PDB entry 6L2N | X-ray diffraction, 2.45 A resolution | chains A and B of the 3 polymer chains in the assembly

Chain A (and B):
Protein: RE_R_Pab1 domain-containing protein
Organism: Pyrococcus abyssi (strain GE5 / Orsay)
Notes: chain B of this document is another copy of the same molecule, construct and numbering; everything in this record applies to it too
Reference sequence: Q9V2B6 (Q9V2B6_PYRAB); residues 8-226 here = UniProt positions 8-226
Chain sequence (220 residues; numbered 7 to 226; the number before each row is that of its first residue):
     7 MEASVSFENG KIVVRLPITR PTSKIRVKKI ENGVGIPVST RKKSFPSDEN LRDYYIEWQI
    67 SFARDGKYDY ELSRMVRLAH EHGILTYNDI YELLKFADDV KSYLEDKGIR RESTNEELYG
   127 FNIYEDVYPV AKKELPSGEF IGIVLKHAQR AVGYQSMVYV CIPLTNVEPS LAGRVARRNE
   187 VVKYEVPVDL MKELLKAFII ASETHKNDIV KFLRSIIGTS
Not modelled in the structure: 224-226 (chain B: 7, 13-17, 224-226)
Sequence notes: initiating methionine (7); engineered mutation Phe68 (Tyr in Q9V2B6), Ala154 (Lys in Q9V2B6)
From the paper describing this entry:
  - mutagenesis - Y68F, K154A: decreased catalytic activity (citing earlier work)
  - mutagenesis - P27G/Y68F, P27G/T28G/K154A, Y68F/K154A: decreased catalytic activity
  - binding site for the 23-nt DNA strand: Pro27, Thr28
  - mutagenesis - P27G/T28G/Y68F: abolished catalytic activity
  - mutagenesis - P27G/T28G/Y68F: decreased binding to sequence-specific dsDNA
  - catalytic residues: Asp214 (citing earlier work)
  - mutagenesis - P27G/T28G/K154A: decreased binding to the sequence-specific probe
  - mutagenesis - P27G/T28G/K154A: decreased binding to the nonspecific probe

How chain A and chain B interact:
Pairs across the interface (79):
  Val40(A) with His153(B)
  Ile42(A) with Ala157(B), hydrophobic; Val158(B), hydrophobic
  Pro43(A) with Gln155(B)
  Phe102(A) with Tyr125(B), hydrophobic
  Asp105(A) with Tyr125(B), hydrogen bond (backbone-side chain)
  Val106(A) with Tyr125(B)
  Lys107(A) with Tyr125(B), hydrogen bond (backbone-side chain)
  Ser108(A) with Leu124(B); Tyr125(B)
  Tyr109(A) with Leu124(B)
  Leu110(A) with Leu124(B); Ile129(B), hydrophobic
  Lys113(A) with Glu122(B), salt bridge; Ile129(B)
  Arg116(A) with Glu131(B), salt bridge
  Arg117(A) with Val136(B)
  Glu122(A) with Lys113(B)
  Leu124(A) with Tyr109(B); Leu110(B); Ile206(B)
  Tyr125(A) with Phe102(B), hydrophobic; Asp105(B); Val106(B); Lys107(B), hydrogen bond (side chain-backbone); Ser108(B), hydrogen bond (side chain-backbone)
  Gly126(A) with Lys139(B)
  Phe127(A) with Lys138(B); Lys139(B); Glu199(B); Ala203(B); Ile206(B), hydrophobic
  Asn128(A) with Val136(B); Ala137(B); Lys138(B), hydrogen bond (backbone-backbone)
  Ile129(A) with Leu110(B), hydrophobic; Val136(B); Ala137(B), hydrophobic
  Tyr130(A) with Tyr134(B); Pro135(B); Val136(B), hydrogen bond (backbone-backbone); Lys138(B)
  Glu131(A) with Lys113(B), salt bridge; Arg116(B), salt bridge; Val133(B); Tyr134(B)
  Asp132(A) with Asp132(B); Val133(B); Tyr134(B), hydrogen bond (backbone-backbone); Val136(B)
  Val133(A) with Glu131(B); Asp132(B); Val133(B), hydrophobic
  Tyr134(A) with Glu131(B); Asp132(B), hydrogen bond (backbone-backbone); Tyr134(B), hydrophobic
  Pro135(A) with Tyr130(B)
  Val136(A) with Arg117(B); Asn128(B); Ile129(B); Tyr130(B), hydrogen bond (backbone-backbone); Asp132(B)
  Ala137(A) with Asn128(B); Ile129(B), hydrophobic
  Lys138(A) with Phe127(B); Asn128(B), hydrogen bond (backbone-backbone); Tyr130(B)
  Lys139(A) with Gly126(B); Phe127(B)
  His153(A) with Val40(B)
  Gln155(A) with Pro43(B)
  Arg156(A) with Pro43(B)
  Val158(A) with Asn38(B); Val40(B), hydrophobic
  Glu199(A) with Phe127(B)
  Ala203(A) with Phe127(B), hydrophobic
  Ile206(A) with Leu124(B); Tyr125(B), hydrophobic; Phe127(B), hydrophobic
Other interface residues (no listed pair), chain A (40 interface residues in all): Ile147, Ile149, Ala157
Other interface residues (no listed pair), chain B (43 interface residues in all): Glu37, Ile42, Thr120, Ile147, Ile149, Lys202

Overview:
40 residues of chain A and 43 residues of chain B are in contact; the contacts include 10 hydrogen bonds and 4
salt bridges. Polar pairs include Lys113(A)-Glu122(B), Arg116(A)-Glu131(B) and Glu131(A)-Lys113(B). The paper
reports the catalytic residue Asp214(A); Y68F, K154A and P27G/Y68F of chain A, among others, reduce catalytic
activity; 6 substitutions were tested in all.
Both chains are RE_R_Pab1 domain-containing protein (Pyrococcus abyssi (strain GE5 / Orsay)). Entry 6L2N
(Crystal structure of the R.PabI(Y68F-K154A)-dsDNA(GTAC-3bp-GTAC) complex) was determined by X-ray diffraction
(same publication as 6L2O and 6M3L).
